PDB entry 2QJY | X-ray diffraction, 2.40 A resolution | chains A and D of the 6 polymer chains in the assembly

# Chain A (and D)
Molecule: Cytochrome b
Source organism: Rhodobacter sphaeroides
Notes: chain D of this document is another copy of the same molecule, construct and numbering; everything in this record applies to it too
UniProtKB: Q02761 (CYB_RHOSH); residues 1-445 here = UniProt positions 1-445
Chain sequence (445 residues; each row starts with the number of its first residue):
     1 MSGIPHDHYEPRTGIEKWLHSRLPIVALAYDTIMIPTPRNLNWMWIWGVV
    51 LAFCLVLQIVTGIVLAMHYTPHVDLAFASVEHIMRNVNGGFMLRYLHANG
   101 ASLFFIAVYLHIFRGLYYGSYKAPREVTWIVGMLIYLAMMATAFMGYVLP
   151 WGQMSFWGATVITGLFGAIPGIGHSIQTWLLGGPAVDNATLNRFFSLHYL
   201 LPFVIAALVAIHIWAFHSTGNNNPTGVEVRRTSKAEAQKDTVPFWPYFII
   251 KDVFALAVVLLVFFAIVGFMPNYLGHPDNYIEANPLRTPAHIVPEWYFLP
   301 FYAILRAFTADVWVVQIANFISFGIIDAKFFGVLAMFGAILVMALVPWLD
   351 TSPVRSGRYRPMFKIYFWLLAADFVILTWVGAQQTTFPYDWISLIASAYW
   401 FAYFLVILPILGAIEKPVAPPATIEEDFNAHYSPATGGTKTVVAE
Disordered / not traced: 1-2, 431-445
Sequence notes: engineered mutation R287 (Ser in Q02761)
Bound ions: heme Fe site 1: H97, H198; heme Fe site 2: H111, H212
Ligand contacts:
  - 2-O-octyl-beta-D-glucopyranose (BGL): A265, F269, M270
  - heme (HEM), molecule 1: W45, I46, W47, G48, V49, L51, A52, F104, V108, H111, I112, R114, S120, R125, T128, W129, G132, M133, I135, Y136, M139, I205, V209, H212, F216, T219, G220, N221, N222
  - heme (HEM), molecule 2: L55, Q58, I59, G62, I63, L65, A66, Y69, V80, R94, H97, A98, A101, F104, T142, A143, G146, Y147, L149, P150, F195, H198, Y199, P202, I205, Y297
  - lauryl oleyl phosphatidyl ethanolamine (LOP; (1R)-2-{[(R)-(2-aminoethoxy)(hydroxy)phosphoryl]oxy}-1-[(dodecanoyloxy)methyl]ethyl (9Z)-octadec-9-enoate): N42, M44, W47, N99, L103, I106, L110, F113, R114, Y117, Y118, V259, V262, F263, I266, L274, W296, R358, K364, F367, W368, A371, F374, V375, T378
  - stigmatellin a (SMA): L137, M140, A141, F144, M145, M154, G158, V161, I162, F166, L180, F194, L197, I292, V293, P294, E295, F298, F301, Y302, L305, M336, F337, I340
  - ubiquinone-2 (UQ2): T32, I35, V49, A52, L55, V56, A206, I213, F216, H217, N221, F244, D252
Curated features (UniProtKB/Swiss-Prot):
  - binding site (heme b): H97, H111, H198, H212

# Chain A / chain D interface
Contacting residue pairs - 61 pairs, chain A then chain D:
  W18(A) with E126(D)
  R22(A) with A123(D); P124(D); E126(D), salt bridge; V127(D); S218(D)
  L23(A) with I211(D), hydrophobic; W214(D), hydrophobic; A215(D), hydrophobic; S218(D)
  P24(A) with S218(D)
  I25(A) with W214(D), hydrophobic
  L28(A) with W214(D), hydrophobic
  I63(A) with S196(D), hydrogen bond (backbone-side chain); L200(D), hydrophobic
  A66(A) with N192(D), hydrogen bond (backbone-side chain); S196(D)
  M67(A) with N192(D), hydrogen bond (backbone-side chain); R193(D); S196(D); L197(D), hydrophobic
  H68(A) with N192(D)
  Y69(A) with N192(D), hydrogen bond (backbone-side chain)
  T70(A) with H72(D)
  P71(A) with P71(D)
  H72(A) with T70(D); L75(D)
  L75(A) with H72(D); L75(D), hydrophobic
  A123(A) with R22(D)
  P124(A) with R22(D)
  E126(A) with W18(D); R22(D), salt bridge
  V127(A) with W18(D), hydrophobic
  N192(A) with A66(D), hydrogen bond (side chain-backbone); M67(D), hydrogen bond (side chain-backbone); H68(D); Y69(D), hydrogen bond (side chain-backbone)
  R193(A) with M67(D)
  F195(A) with F195(D), hydrophobic
  S196(A) with I63(D), hydrogen bond (side chain-backbone); A66(D); M67(D); Y199(D), hydrogen bond (backbone-side chain)
  L197(A) with M67(D), hydrophobic
  Y199(A) with S196(D), hydrogen bond (side chain-backbone); Y199(D), hydrophobic; L200(D)
  L200(A) with I63(D), hydrophobic; Y199(D); F203(D), hydrophobic
  F203(A) with L200(D), hydrophobic; F203(D), hydrophobic
  W214(A) with L23(D), hydrophobic; I25(D), hydrophobic; L28(D), hydrophobic
  A215(A) with L23(D), hydrophobic
  S218(A) with R22(D); L23(D); P24(D)
  T219(A) with R22(D)
Also at the interface, not in a pair above, chain A (34 interface residues in all): L19, A189, I211
Also at the interface, not in a pair above, chain D (34 interface residues in all): L19, A189, T219

# Summary
The chain A/chain D interface involves 34 residues from each chain, with 10 hydrogen bonds and 2 salt bridges.
Polar pairs include R22(A)-E126(D), I63(A)-S196(D) and A66(A)-N192(D). Ligands of chain A: heme, stigmatellin
a, lauryl oleyl phosphatidyl ethanolamine, ubiquinone-2 and 2-O-octyl-beta-D-glucopyranose.
Chain A and chain D are both Cytochrome b (Rhodobacter sphaeroides); the structure, Crystal structure of
rhodobacter sphaeroides double mutant with stigmatellin and UQ2, was determined by X-ray diffraction together
with 2QJK and 2QJP from the same study.
